Entry 7EGP (electron microscopy, 6.90 A resolution (low resolution: residue-level contacts below are approximate; hydrogen-bond / salt-bridge calls are withheld)); this record covers chains O and X of the 21 polymer chains in the assembly.

Chain O:
Name: Histone H3.2
From: Xenopus laevis
UniProtKB: P84233 (H32_XENLA); residues 1-135 here correspond to UniProt positions 2-136 (UniProt number = residue number + 1)
Chain sequence (135 residues; each row starts with the number of its first residue):
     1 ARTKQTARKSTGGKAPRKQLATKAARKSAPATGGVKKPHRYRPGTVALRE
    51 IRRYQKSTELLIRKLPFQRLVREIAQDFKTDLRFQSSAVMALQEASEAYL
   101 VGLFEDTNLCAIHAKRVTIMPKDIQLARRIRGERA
Not modelled in the structure: 1-36, 135
Curated features (UniProtKB/Swiss-Prot):
  - modified residue: Arg2 (Asymmetric dimethylarginine), Thr3 (Phosphothreonine), Lys4 (Allysine), Gln5 (5-glutamyl dopamine), Thr6 (Phosphothreonine), Arg8 (Citrulline), Lys9 (N6,N6,N6-trimethyllysine), Ser10 (ADP-ribosylserine), Thr11 (Phosphothreonine), Lys14 (N6-(2-hydroxyisobutyryl)lysine), Arg17 (Asymmetric dimethylarginine), Lys18 (N6-(2-hydroxyisobutyryl)lysine), Lys23 (N6-(2-hydroxyisobutyryl)lysine), Arg26 (Citrulline), Lys27 (N6,N6,N6-trimethyllysine), Ser28 (ADP-ribosylserine), Lys36 (N6,N6,N6-trimethyllysine), Lys37 (N6-methyllysine), Tyr41 (Phosphotyrosine), Lys56 (N6,N6,N6-trimethyllysine) and 8 more in UniProt
  - lipidation: Cys110 (S-palmitoyl cysteine)

Chain X:
Molecule: 235-nt DNA strand
Sequence (235 nucleotides; each row starts with the number of its first residue; numbers below 1 keep their minus sign (DT-58 is residue -58)):
   -58 TAAAACCTCTACAAATGTGGTATGGCTGATTATGATCCTCTAGTACTTCT
    -8 CGACAAGCTTCAGGATGTATATATCTGACACGTGCCTGGAGACTAGGGAG
    42 TAATCCCCTTGGCGGTTAAAACGCGGGGGACAGCGCGTACGTGCGTTTAA
    92 GCGGTGCTAGAGCTGTCTACGACCAATTGAGCGGCCTCGGCACCGGGATT
   142 CTCCAGGGCGGCCGCGTATAGGGTCCATCACATAA
Not modelled in the structure: -58 to -20, 147-176

Interface between chain O and chain X:
Pairs across the interface (27):
  His39(O) - DT7(X)
  His39(O) - DG84(X)
  Arg40(O) - DG82(X)
  Arg40(O) - DT83(X)
  Arg40(O) - DG84(X)
  Tyr41(O) - DT83(X)
  Tyr41(O) - DG84(X)
  Arg42(O) - DT83(X)
  Pro43(O) - DC81(X)
  Pro43(O) - DG82(X)
  Pro43(O) - DT83(X)
  Gly44(O) - DG82(X)
  Gly44(O) - DT83(X)
  Thr45(O) - DT83(X)
  Val46(O) - DT83(X)
  Arg63(O) - DA91(X)
  Arg63(O) - DG92(X)
  Lys64(O) - DG92(X)
  Leu65(O) - DA91(X)
  Leu65(O) - DG92(X)
  Pro66(O) - DA91(X)
  Pro66(O) - DG92(X)
  Arg69(O) - DA91(X)
  Arg83(O) - DT99(X)
  Arg83(O) - DA100(X)
  Arg83(O) - DG101(X)
  Thr118(O) - DC81(X)
Also at the interface, not in a pair above, chain O (18 interface residues in all): Ala47, Arg49, Ile62
Also at the interface, not in a pair above, chain X (12 interface residues in all): DA6, DT9

Overview:
Chain O and chain X form an interface of 18 and 12 residues respectively.
Chain O is Histone H3.2 (Xenopus laevis) and chain X is a 235-nt DNA strand; the structure, The structure of
SWI/SNF-nucleosome complex, was determined by electron microscopy, deposited together with 7EG6 and 7EGM.
